PDB entry 6CV1 | electron microscopy, 2.76 A resolution | chains A and D of the 4 polymer chains in the assembly

[Chain A]
Protein: viral protein 1
From: Enterovirus D68
Reference sequence: A0A0X7Z9B1 (A0A0X7Z9B1_9ENTO); residues 1-297 here correspond to UniProt positions 565-861 (UniProt number = residue number + 564)
Sequence (297 residues; each row starts with the number of its first residue):
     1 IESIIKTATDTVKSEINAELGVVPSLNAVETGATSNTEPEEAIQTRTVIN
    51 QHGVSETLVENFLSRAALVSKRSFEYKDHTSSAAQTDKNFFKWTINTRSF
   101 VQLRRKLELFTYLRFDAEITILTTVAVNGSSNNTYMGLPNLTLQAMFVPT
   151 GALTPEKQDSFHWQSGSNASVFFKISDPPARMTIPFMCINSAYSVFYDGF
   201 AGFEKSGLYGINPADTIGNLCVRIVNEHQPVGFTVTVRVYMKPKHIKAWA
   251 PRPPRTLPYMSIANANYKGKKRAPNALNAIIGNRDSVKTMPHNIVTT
Disordered / not traced: 129-133, 296-297
What the authors report for this chain:
  - conformationally variable residues (loop rearrangement): Ile-217

[Chain D]
Protein: viral protein 4
From: Enterovirus D68
Reference sequence: A0A0P0DH17 (A0A0P0DH17_9ENTO); residues 1-68 here correspond to UniProt positions 2-69 (UniProt number = residue number + 1)
Sequence (68 residues; row label = number of the first residue in the row):
     1 GAQVTRQQTGTHENANIATNGSHITYNQINFYKDSYAASASKQDFSQDPS
    51 KFTEPVVEGLKAGAPVLK
Disordered / not traced: 1-29, 59-68

[How chain A and chain D interact]
Pairs across the interface (36):
  Ile-1(A) / Asp-48(D)
  Ile-1(A) / Ser-50(D)  hydrogen bond (backbone-side chain)
  Glu-2(A) / Ser-46(D)
  Glu-2(A) / Gln-47(D)
  Glu-2(A) / Asp-48(D)
  Ser-3(A) / Phe-45(D)
  Ser-3(A) / Ser-46(D)
  Ser-3(A) / Gln-47(D)  hydrogen bond (backbone-backbone)
  Ile-4(A) / Phe-45(D)
  Ile-4(A) / Ser-46(D)
  Ile-5(A) / Phe-45(D)  hydrogen bond (backbone-backbone)
  Ile-5(A) / Gln-47(D)
  Lys-6(A) / Phe-45(D)
  Thr-31(A) / Val-56(D)
  Ala-33(A) / Thr-53(D)
  Ala-33(A) / Glu-54(D)
  Thr-34(A) / Thr-53(D)  hydrogen bond (backbone-backbone)
  Thr-34(A) / Glu-54(D)
  Ser-55(A) / Phe-45(D)
  Leu-58(A) / Lys-42(D)
  Leu-58(A) / Asp-44(D)
  Glu-60(A) / Ala-40(D)
  Glu-60(A) / Ser-41(D)
  Glu-60(A) / Lys-42(D)
  Asn-61(A) / Lys-42(D)
  Ser-64(A) / Lys-42(D)  hydrogen bond
  Asp-116(A) / Tyr-36(D)
  Thr-183(A) / Tyr-36(D)
  Pro-185(A) / Tyr-36(D)  hydrophobic
  Lys-244(A) / Tyr-36(D)
  Lys-244(A) / Ala-37(D)  hydrogen bond (side chain-backbone)
  Lys-244(A) / Ala-38(D)  hydrogen bond (side chain-backbone)
  His-245(A) / Tyr-36(D)
  His-245(A) / Ala-38(D)
  His-245(A) / Ser-39(D)  hydrogen bond (side chain-backbone)
  Pro-251(A) / Phe-52(D)
Also at the interface, not in a pair above, chain A (23 interface residues in all): Gly-32, Asn-36, Ile-184
Also at the interface, not in a pair above, chain D (19 interface residues in all): Ser-35, Pro-55

[In short]
Chain A and chain D form an interface of 23 and 19 residues respectively, with 8 hydrogen bonds. Polar
contacts include Ile-1(A)/Ser-50(D), Ser-64(A)/Lys-42(D) and Lys-244(A)/Ala-37(D). The paper reports
conformational variability at Ile-217(A).
Here chain A is viral protein 1 and chain D is viral protein 4, both from Enterovirus D68. Entry 6CV1 (CryoEM
structure of human enterovirus D68 full particle (after incubation with heparin-derived hexasaccharide)) was
determined by electron microscopy (same publication as 6CV2, 6CV3, 6CV4, 6CV5 and 6CVB).
